6AM5 - chains A and E of the 5 polymer chains in the assembly; structure by X-ray diffraction, 2.39 A resolution.

== Chain A ==
Name: HLA class I histocompatibility antigen, A-2 alpha chain
Organism: Homo sapiens
UniProt: P01892 (1A02_HUMAN); residues 1-275 here correspond to UniProt positions 25-299 (UniProt number = residue number + 24)
Chain sequence (275 residues; numbered 1 to 275; the number before each row is that of its first residue):
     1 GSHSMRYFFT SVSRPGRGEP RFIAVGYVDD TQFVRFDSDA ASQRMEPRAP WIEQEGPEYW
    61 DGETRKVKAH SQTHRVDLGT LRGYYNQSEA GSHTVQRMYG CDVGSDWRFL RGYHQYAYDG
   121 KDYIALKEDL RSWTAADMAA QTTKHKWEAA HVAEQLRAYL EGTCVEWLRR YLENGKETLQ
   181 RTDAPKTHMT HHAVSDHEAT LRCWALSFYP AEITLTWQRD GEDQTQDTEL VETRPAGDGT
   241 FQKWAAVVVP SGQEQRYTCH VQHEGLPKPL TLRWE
Disulfide bonds: Cys101-Cys164, Cys203-Cys259

== Chain E ==
Name: DMF5 TCR beta chain
Organism: Homo sapiens
Chain sequence (242 residues; each row starts with the number of its first residue):
     1 IAGITQAPTS QILAAGRRMT LRCTQDMRHN AMYWYRQDLG LGLRLIHYSN TAGTTGKGEV
    61 PDGYSVSRAN TDDFPLTLAS AVPSQTSVYF CASSLSFGTE AFFGQGTRLT VVEDLNKVFP
   121 PEVAVFEPSE AEISHTQKAT LVCLATGFYP DHVELSWWVN GKEVHSGVCT DPQPLKEQPA
   181 LNDSRYALSS RLRVSATFWQ DPRNHFRCQV QFYGLSEADA WAAARAAPVT QIVSAEAWGR
   241 AD
Disulfide bonds: Cys23-Cys91, Cys143-Cys208

== How chain A and chain E interact ==
Residue-residue contacts (8; chain A residue first):
  Arg65(A) with Tyr48(E)
  Ala69(A) with Asn50(E); Phe97(E), hydrophobic
  Gln72(A) with Asn50(E), hydrogen bond; Thr51(E); Thr54(E)
  Ala150(A) with Leu95(E), hydrophobic
  Gln155(A) with Thr99(E)
Also at the interface, not in a pair above, chain A (8 interface residues in all): His70, Thr73, Val76

== Summary ==
The interface between chain A and chain E involves 8 residues on one side and 7 on the other; the contacts
include 1 hydrogen bond. The hydrogen-bonded pair is Gln72(A)-Asn50(E).
Here chain A is HLA class I histocompatibility antigen, A-2 alpha chain and chain E is DMF5 TCR beta chain,
both from Homo sapiens. Entry 6AM5 (Crystal structure of DMF5 TCR bound to HLA-A2 presenting synthetic peptide
SMLGIGIVPV) was determined by X-ray diffraction.
